PDB entry 8CXU | X-ray diffraction, 2.28 A resolution | chains A and E of the 3 polymer chains in the assembly

== Chain A ==
Name: Site-specific DNA-methyltransferase (adenine-specific)
From: Clostridioides difficile 630
Notes: EC 2.1.1.72
Reference sequence: Q183J3 (Q183J3_CLOD6); residues 1-577 here = UniProt positions 1-577
Amino-acid sequence (578 residues; row label = number of the first residue in the row; numbering starts at 0):
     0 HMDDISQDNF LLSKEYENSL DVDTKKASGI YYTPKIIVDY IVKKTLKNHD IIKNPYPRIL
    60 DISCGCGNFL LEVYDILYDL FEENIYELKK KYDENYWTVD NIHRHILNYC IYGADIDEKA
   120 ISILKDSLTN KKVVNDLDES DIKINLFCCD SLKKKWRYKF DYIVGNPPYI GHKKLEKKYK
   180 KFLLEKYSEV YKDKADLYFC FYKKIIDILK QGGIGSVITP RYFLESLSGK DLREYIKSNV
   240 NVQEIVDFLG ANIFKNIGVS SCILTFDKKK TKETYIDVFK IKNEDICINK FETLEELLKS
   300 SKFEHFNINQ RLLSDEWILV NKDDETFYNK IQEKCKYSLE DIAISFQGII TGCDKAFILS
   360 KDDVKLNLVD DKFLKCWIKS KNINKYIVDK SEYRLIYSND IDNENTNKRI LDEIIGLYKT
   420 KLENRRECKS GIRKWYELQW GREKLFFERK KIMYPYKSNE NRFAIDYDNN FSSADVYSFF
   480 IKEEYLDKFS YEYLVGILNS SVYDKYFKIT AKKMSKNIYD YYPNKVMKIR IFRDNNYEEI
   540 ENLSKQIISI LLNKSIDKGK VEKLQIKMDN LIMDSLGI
Not modelled in the structure: 0-27, 132-136
Differences from the reference sequence: expression tag (0)
Ion coordination: K+ site 1: Lys88, Lys89, Tyr91, Glu93; K+ site 2: Gly249, Ala250, Asn251, Val258, Ser259
Ligand contacts: T96 (N-[(4-aminophenyl)methyl]adenosine): Gly28, Ile29, Tyr30, Ile61, Ser62, Gly64, Asp114, Ile115, Asp116, Cys148, Asp149, Ser150, Leu151, Asn165, Pro166, Pro167, Tyr178, Leu196, Phe200
Reported in the primary citation:
  - binding site for T96: Asp149, Tyr178

== Chain E ==
Molecule: DNA Strand 2
Sequence (14 nucleotides; row label = number of the first residue in the row):
     1 ATGGGACTTT TTGA

== Chain A / chain E interface ==
Contacting residue pairs - 41 pairs, chain A then chain E:
  His171(A) with DT11(E), base contact; DT12(E), sugar contact
  Lys172(A) with DT9(E), hydrogen bond to the base; DT10(E), hydrogen bond to the base; DT11(E), sugar contact; DT12(E), phosphate contact
  Lys176(A) with DT12(E), salt bridge to the phosphate; DG13(E), phosphate contact
  Lys179(A) with DT12(E), hydrogen bond to the phosphate; DG13(E), salt bridge to the phosphate
  Leu183(A) with DA14(E), phosphate contact
  Asp192(A) with DG13(E), hydrogen bond to the phosphate; DA14(E), hydrogen bond to the phosphate
  Lys193(A) with DT12(E), base contact; DG13(E), hydrogen bond to the base
  Asn255(A) with DG3(E), hydrogen bond to the phosphate
  Ile349(A) with DT10(E), base contact; DT11(E), base contact
  Gly351(A) with DT10(E), sugar contact
  Cys352(A) with DT10(E), phosphate contact
  Asp353(A) with DT10(E), hydrogen bond to the phosphate
  Lys378(A) with DT8(E), phosphate contact; DT9(E), salt bridge to the phosphate
  Ser379(A) with DT8(E), hydrogen bond to the phosphate
  Lys380(A) with DT8(E), salt bridge to the phosphate
  Arg424(A) with DT11(E), phosphate contact
  Arg425(A) with DT12(E), base contact; DG13(E), hydrogen bond to the base; DA14(E), base contact
  Gln438(A) with DT11(E), base contact; DT12(E), base contact
  Trp439(A) with DT11(E), base contact; DT12(E), hydrogen bond to the base
  Tyr455(A) with DT8(E), hydrogen bond to the base; DT9(E), base contact
  Lys456(A) with DT8(E), base contact
  Ser472(A) with DT10(E), base contact
  Ala473(A) with DT10(E), base contact
  Asp474(A) with DT9(E), phosphate contact
  Ile517(A) with DC7(E), base contact; DT8(E), base contact
Also at the interface, not in a pair above, chain A (30 interface residues in all): Lys191, Lys254, Thr350, Glu426, Lys515
Also at the interface, not in a pair above, chain E (11 interface residues in all): DT2, DG5

== In short ==
The interface between chain A and chain E involves 30 residues on one side and 11 on the other; the contacts
include 12 hydrogen bonds and 4 salt bridges. Polar pairs include Lys172(A)-DT9(E), Lys172(A)-DT10(E) and
Lys193(A)-DG13(E). Bound to chain A: compound T96. From the paper: a binding site for T96 at Asp149(A) and
Tyr178(A).
Chain A is Site-specific DNA-methyltransferase (adenine-specific) (Clostridioides difficile 630) and chain E
is DNA Strand 2; the structure, CamA Adenine Methyltransferase Complexed to Cognate Substrate DNA and Compound
2, was determined by X-ray diffraction, deposited together with 8CXS, 8CXT, 8CXV, 8CXW, 8CXX, 8CXY and 7
further entries.
